PDB entry 2PX4 | X-ray diffraction, 2.20 A resolution | chain A

== Chain A ==
Molecule: Genome polyprotein [Contains: Capsid protein C (Core protein); Envelope protein M (Matrix protein); Major envelope protein E; Non-structural protein 1 (NS1); Non-structural protein 2A (NS2A); Flavivirin protease NS2B regulatory subunit; Flavivirin protease NS3 catalytic subunit; Non-structural protein 4A (NS4A); Non-structural protein 4B (NS4B); RNA-directed RNA polymerase (EC 2.7.7.48) (NS5)]
Source organism: Murray valley encephalitis virus (strain MVE-1-51)
Notes: EC 2.7.7.48; fragment: NS5 2'-O Methyltransferase Domain: Residues 2530-2798
UniProtKB: P05769 (POLG_MVEV5); residues 1-269 here correspond to UniProt positions 2530-2798 (UniProt number = residue number + 2529)
Amino-acid sequence (269 residues; numbered 1 to 269; the number before each row is that of its first residue):
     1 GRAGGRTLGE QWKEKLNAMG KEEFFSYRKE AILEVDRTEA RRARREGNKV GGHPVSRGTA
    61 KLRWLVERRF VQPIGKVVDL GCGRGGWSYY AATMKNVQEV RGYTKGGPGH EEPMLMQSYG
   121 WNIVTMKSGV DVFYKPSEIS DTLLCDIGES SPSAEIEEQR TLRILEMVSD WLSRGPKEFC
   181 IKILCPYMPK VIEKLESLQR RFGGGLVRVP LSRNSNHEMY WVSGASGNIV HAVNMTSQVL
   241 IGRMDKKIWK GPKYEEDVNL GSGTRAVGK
Not modelled in the structure: 1-5, 47-48, 269
Residues lining bound ligands: S-adenosylhomocysteine (SAH): Ser56, Gly58, Thr59, Gly81, Cys82, Gly83, Arg84, Gly85, Gly86, Trp87, Thr104, Lys105, His110, Glu111, Val130, Asp131, Val132, Phe133, Asp146, Ile147
UniProt features mapped onto this chain:
  - active site (For 2'-O-MTase activity): Lys61, Asp146, Lys182, Glu218
  - binding site (S-adenosyl-L-methionine): Ser56, Gly86, Trp87, Thr104, Lys105, Asp131, Val132, Ile147, Tyr220
  - site: Lys13 (mRNA cap binding), Leu16 (mRNA cap binding), Asn17 (mRNA cap binding), Met19 (mRNA cap binding), Phe24 (mRNA cap binding), Arg28 (mRNA cap binding), Lys61 (Essential for 2'-O-methyltransferase activity), Asp146 (Essential for 2'-O-methyltransferase and N-7 methyltransferase activity), Ser150 (mRNA cap binding), Lys182 (Essential for 2'-O-methyltransferase activity), Arg213 (mRNA cap binding), Ser215 (mRNA cap binding), Glu218 (Essential for 2'-O-methyltransferase activity)
  - modified residue: Ser56 (Phosphoserine)

== In short ==
Ligands of chain A: S-adenosylhomocysteine. From UniProt: 4 active-site residues and 9
S-adenosyl-L-methionine-binding residues.
Chain A is Genome polyprotein [Contains: Capsid protein C (Core protein); Envelope protein M (Matrix protein);
Major envelope protein E; Non-structural protein 1 (NS1); Non-structural protein 2A (NS2A); Flavivirin
protease NS2B regulatory subunit; Flavivirin protease NS3 catalytic subunit; Non-structural protein 4A (NS4A);
Non-structural protein 4B (NS4B); RNA-directed RNA polymerase (EC 2.7.7.48) (NS5)] (Murray valley encephalitis
virus (strain MVE-1-51)); the structure, Crystal structure of the Murray Valley Encephalitis Virus NS5 2'-O
Methyltransferase domain in complex with SAH ..., was determined by X-ray diffraction (same publication as
2PX2, 2PX5, 2PX8, 2PXA and 2PXC).
